8VUJ - chains C and D of the 8 polymer chains in the assembly; structure by electron microscopy, 3.92 A resolution.

== Chain C ==
Name: Glutamate receptor ionotropic, NMDA 1
Source organism: Homo sapiens
Reference sequence: Q05586 (NMDZ1_HUMAN); the construct lacks a stretch of the UniProt sequence, so the offset changes along the chain: 26-582 = UniProt 26-582; 583-779 = UniProt 602-798; 780-813 = UniProt 808-841
Chain sequence (816 residues; numbered 26 to 813 plus 28 insertion-coded residues; the number before each row is that of its first residue; a row labelled like 582A-582S holds insertion residues (582A, then the next letters in order)):
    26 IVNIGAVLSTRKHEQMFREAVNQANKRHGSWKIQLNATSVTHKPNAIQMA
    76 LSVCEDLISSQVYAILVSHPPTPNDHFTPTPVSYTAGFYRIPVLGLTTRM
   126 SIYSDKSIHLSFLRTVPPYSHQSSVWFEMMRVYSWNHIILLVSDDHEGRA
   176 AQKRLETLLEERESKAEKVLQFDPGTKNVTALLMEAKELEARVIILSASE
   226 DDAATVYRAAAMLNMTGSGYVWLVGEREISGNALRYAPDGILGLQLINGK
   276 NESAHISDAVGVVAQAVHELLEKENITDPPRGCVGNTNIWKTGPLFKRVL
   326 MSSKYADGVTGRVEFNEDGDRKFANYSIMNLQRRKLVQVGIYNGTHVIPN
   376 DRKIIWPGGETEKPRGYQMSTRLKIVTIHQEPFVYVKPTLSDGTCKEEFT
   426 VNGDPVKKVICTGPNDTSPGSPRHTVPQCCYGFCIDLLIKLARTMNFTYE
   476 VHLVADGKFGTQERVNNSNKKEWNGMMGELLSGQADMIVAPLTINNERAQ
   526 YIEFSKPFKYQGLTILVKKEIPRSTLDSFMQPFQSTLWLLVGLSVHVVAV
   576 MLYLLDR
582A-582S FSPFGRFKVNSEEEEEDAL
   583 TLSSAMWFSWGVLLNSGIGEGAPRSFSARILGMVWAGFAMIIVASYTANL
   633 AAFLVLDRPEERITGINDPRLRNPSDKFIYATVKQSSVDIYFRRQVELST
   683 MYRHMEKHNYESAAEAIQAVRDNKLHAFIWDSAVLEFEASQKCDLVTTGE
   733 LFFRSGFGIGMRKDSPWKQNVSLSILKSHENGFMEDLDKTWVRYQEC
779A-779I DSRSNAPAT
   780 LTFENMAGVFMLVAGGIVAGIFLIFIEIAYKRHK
Unresolved in the structure: 582A-582S, 779A-779I
Differences from the reference sequence: conflict Arg358 (Asn in Q05586)
Disulfides: Cys79-Cys308, Cys420-Cys454, Cys436-Cys455, Cys725-Cys779
Curated features (UniProtKB/Swiss-Prot):
  - region: Leu584 to Pro605 (Pore-forming)
  - binding site (glycine): Pro516, Thr518, Arg523, Ser669, Asp713
  - glycosylation (N-linked (GlcNAc...) asparagine): Asn61, Asn203, Asn239, Asn276, Asn300, Asn350, Asn368, Asn440, Asn471, Asn491, Asn655, Asn752

== Chain D ==
Name: Glutamate receptor ionotropic, NMDA 2A
Source organism: Homo sapiens
Reference sequence: Q12879 (NMDE1_HUMAN); the construct lacks a stretch of the UniProt sequence, so the offset changes along the chain: 34-578 = UniProt 34-578; 579-784 = UniProt 599-804; 785-814 = UniProt 812-841
Chain sequence (808 residues; row label = number of the first residue in the row; a row labelled like 578A-578T holds insertion residues (578A, then the next letters in order)):
    34 LNIAVMLGHSHDVTERELRTLWGPEQAAGLPLDVNVVALLMNRTDPKSLI
    84 THVCDLMSGARIHGLVFGDDTDQEAVAQMLDFISSHTFVPILGIHGGASM
   134 IMADKDPTSTFFQFGASIQQQATVMLKIMQDYDWHVFSLVTTIFPGYREF
   184 ISFVKTTVDNSFVGWDMQNVITLDTSFEDAKTQVQLKKIHSSVILLYCSK
   234 DEAVLILSEARSLGLTGYDFFWIVPSLVSGNTELIPKEFPSGLISVSYDD
   284 WDYSLEARVRDGIGILTTAASSMLEKFSYIPEAKASCYGQMERPEVPMHT
   334 LHPFMVNVTWDGKDLSFTEEGYQVHPRLVVIVLNKDREWEKVGKWENHTL
   384 SLRHAVWPRYKSFSDCEPDDNHLSIVTLEEAPFVIVEDIDPLTETCVRNT
   434 VPCRKFVKINNSTNEGMNVKKCCKGFCIDILKKLSRTVKFTYDLYLVTNG
   484 KHGKKVNNVWNGMIGEVVYQRAVMAVGSLTINEERSEVVDFSVPFVETGI
   534 SVMVSRSNGTVSPSAFLEPFSASVWVMMFVMLLIVSAIAVFVFEY
578A-578T FSPVGYNRCLADGREPGGPS
   579 FTIGKAIWLLWGLVFNNSVPVQNPKGTTSKIMVSVWAFFAVIFLASYTAN
   629 LAAFMIQEEFVDQVTGLSDKKFQRPHDYSPPFRFGTVPNGSTERNIRNNY
   679 PYMHQYMTKFNQKGVEDALVSLKTGKLDAFIYDAAVLNYKAGRDEGCKLV
   729 TIGSGYIFATTGYGIALQKGSPWKRQIDLALLQFVGDGEMEELETLWLTG
   779 ICHNEK
784A-784G NEVMSSQ
   785 LDIDNMAGVFYMLAAAMALSLITFIWEHLF
Unresolved in the structure: 34, 578A-578T, 784A-784G
Differences from the reference sequence: conflict Cys578I (Asn587 in Q12879), Asp578L (Lys590 in Q12879), Arg578N (Lys592 in Q12879), Glu578O (Ala593 in Q12879), Gly578Q (His595 in Q12879)
Disulfides: Cys87-Cys320, Cys429-Cys455, Cys436-Cys456, Cys725-Cys780
Curated features (UniProtKB/Swiss-Prot):
  - region: Phe579 to Gln600 (Pore-forming)
  - binding site (Zn(2+)): His44, His128, Glu266, Asp282
  - binding site (L-glutamate): Ser511, Thr513, Arg518, Ser669, Thr670, Asp711
  - site: Asn594 (Functional determinant of NMDA receptors)
  - glycosylation (N-linked (GlcNAc...) asparagine): Asn75, Asn340, Asn380, Asn443, Asn444, Asn541, Asn667

== Chain C / chain D interface ==
Residue-residue contacts (42):
  Pro69(C) - Gln323(D)
  Asn70(C) - Gly322(D)
  Ala71(C) - His119(D)
  Ile72(C) - Ile83(D)  hydrophobic
  Ile72(C) - Ile116(D)  hydrophobic
  Gln73(C) - Tyr321(D)
  Leu76(C) - Lys80(D)
  Tyr109(C) - Gln111(D)
  Tyr109(C) - Phe115(D)  hydrophobic
  Phe113(C) - Thr77(D)
  Phe113(C) - Gln106(D)
  Phe113(C) - Met112(D)  hydrophobic
  Arg115(C) - Gln106(D)
  Ser132(C) - Gln111(D)
  Ser132(C) - Pro178(D)
  Ile133(C) - Gln111(D)  hydrogen bond (backbone-side chain)
  Ile133(C) - Met135(D)  hydrophobic
  Ile133(C) - Asp137(D)
  Leu135(C) - Gln111(D)
  Gly307(C) - Lys80(D)
  Cys308(C) - Asp78(D)
  Cys308(C) - Pro79(D)  hydrophobic
  Cys308(C) - Lys80(D)
  Val309(C) - Asp78(D)
  Val309(C) - Lys80(D)
  Thr312(C) - Arg76(D)
  Thr312(C) - Thr77(D)
  Arg489(C) - Phe195(D)
  Asn494(C) - Asn193(D)
  Lys496(C) - Phe195(D)
  Gln559(C) - Leu785(D)
  Leu562(C) - Leu785(D)
  Leu562(C) - Met790(D)  hydrophobic
  Phe590(C) - Val597(D)  hydrophobic
  Asn597(C) - Asn595(D)
  Ser609(C) - Glu811(D)
  Gly619(C) - Phe593(D)
  Ala630(C) - Leu629(D)  hydrophobic
  Asn631(C) - Leu785(D)
  Ala634(C) - Met633(D)  hydrophobic
  Pro651(C) - Ile779(D)  hydrophobic
  Val678(C) - Arg431(D)
Other interface residues (no listed pair), chain C (44 interface residues in all): Cys79, Pro106, Gly112, Tyr114, Ile127, Lys131, His171, Ile314, Lys495, Phe558, Gly599, Gly601, Leu613, Met622
Other interface residues (no listed pair), chain D (38 interface residues in all): Ala108, Ser194, Cys320, Asn594, Asp786, Ile787, Ser804, Thr807

== Overview ==
44 residues of chain C face 38 of chain D across their interface; the contacts include 1 hydrogen bond. The
hydrogen-bonded pair is Ile133(C)-Gln111(D). From UniProt: 5 glycine-binding residues on chain C; 4
Zn2+-binding residues and 6 L-glutamate-binding residues on chain D.
Chain C is Glutamate receptor ionotropic, NMDA 1 and chain D is Glutamate receptor ionotropic, NMDA 2A, both
from Homo sapiens; the structure, Human GluN1-2A with Fab 003-102, was determined by electron microscopy,
deposited together with 8VUH, 8VUL, 8VUN, 8VUQ, 8VUR, 8VUT, 8VUY and 8VVH.
